Entry 1ZY1 (X-ray diffraction, 3.00 A resolution); this record covers chains A and B of the 4 polymer chains in the assembly.

== Chain A (and B) ==
Name: Peptide deformylase, mitochondrial
Source organism: Arabidopsis thaliana
Notes: EC 3.5.1.88; fragment: mature protein; chain B of this document is another copy of the same molecule, construct and numbering; everything in this record applies to it too
Reference sequence: Q9FV53 (DEFM_ARATH); residues 2-190 here correspond to UniProt positions 69-257 (UniProt number = residue number + 67)
Chain sequence (197 residues; each row starts with the number of its first residue):
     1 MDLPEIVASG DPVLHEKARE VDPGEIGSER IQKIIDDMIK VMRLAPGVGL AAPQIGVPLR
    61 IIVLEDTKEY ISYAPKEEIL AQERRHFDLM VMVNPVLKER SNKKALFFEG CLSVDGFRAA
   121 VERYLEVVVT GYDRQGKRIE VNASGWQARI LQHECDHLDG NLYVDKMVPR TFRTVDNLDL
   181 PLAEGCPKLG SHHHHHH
Disordered / not traced: 1, 193-197
Differences from the reference sequence: initiating methionine (1); expression tag (191-197)
Bound ions: Zn2+: C111, H153, H157

== Interface between chain A and chain B ==
Contacting residue pairs - 52 pairs, chain A then chain B:
  A8(A) with T174(B); N177(B), hydrogen bond (backbone-side chain)
  S9(A) with F172(B); R173(B); T174(B), hydrogen bond (backbone-backbone); N177(B), hydrogen bond (backbone-side chain)
  G10(A) with F172(B); R173(B); N177(B); L180(B); P181(B)
  D11(A) with L180(B)
  P12(A) with P181(B)
  H15(A) with R170(B); F172(B); A183(B)
  E16(A) with A183(B); E184(B), hydrogen bond (side chain-backbone)
  V114(A) with F172(B), hydrophobic
  D115(A) with F117(B)
  F117(A) with D115(B); F117(B), hydrophobic
  D159(A) with R170(B), hydrogen bond (backbone-side chain)
  G160(A) with R170(B), hydrogen bond (backbone-side chain)
  N161(A) with R170(B), hydrogen bond
  D165(A) with M167(B); P169(B); R170(B), hydrogen bond (side chain-backbone)
  M167(A) with D165(B)
  P169(A) with D165(B)
  R170(A) with H15(B); D159(B), hydrogen bond (side chain-backbone); G160(B), hydrogen bond (side chain-backbone); N161(B), hydrogen bond; D165(B), hydrogen bond (backbone-side chain)
  F172(A) with S9(B); G10(B); H15(B); V114(B), hydrophobic
  R173(A) with S9(B); G10(B)
  T174(A) with A8(B); S9(B), hydrogen bond (backbone-backbone)
  N177(A) with A8(B), hydrogen bond (side chain-backbone); S9(B), hydrogen bond (side chain-backbone); G10(B)
  L180(A) with G10(B)
  P181(A) with G10(B); P12(B)
  A183(A) with H15(B); E16(B)
  E184(A) with E16(B)
Also at the interface, not in a pair above, chain A (27 interface residues in all): V164, V168
Also at the interface, not in a pair above, chain B (27 interface residues in all): D11, V164, V168

== Summary ==
Chain A and chain B each contribute 27 residues to their interface, with 15 hydrogen bonds. Polar contacts
include A8(A)-N177(B), S9(A)-N177(B) and E16(A)-E184(B). C111(A), H153(A) and H157(A) coordinate Zn2+.
Chain A and chain B are both Peptide deformylase, mitochondrial (Arabidopsis thaliana); the structure, X-ray
structure of peptide deformylase from Arabidopsis thaliana (AtPDF1A) in complex with Met-Ala-Ser, was
determined by X-ray diffraction, deposited together with 1ZXZ and 1ZY0.
